PDB entry 8YQW | electron microscopy, 2.68 A resolution | chains J and F of the 9 polymer chains in the assembly

Chain J:
Protein: M1249L
Source organism: African swine fever virus
Reference sequence: A0A2X0SDX8 (A0A2X0SDX8_ASF); numbering as in UniProt (aligned over 1-1249)
Chain sequence (1249 residues; each row starts with the number of its first residue):
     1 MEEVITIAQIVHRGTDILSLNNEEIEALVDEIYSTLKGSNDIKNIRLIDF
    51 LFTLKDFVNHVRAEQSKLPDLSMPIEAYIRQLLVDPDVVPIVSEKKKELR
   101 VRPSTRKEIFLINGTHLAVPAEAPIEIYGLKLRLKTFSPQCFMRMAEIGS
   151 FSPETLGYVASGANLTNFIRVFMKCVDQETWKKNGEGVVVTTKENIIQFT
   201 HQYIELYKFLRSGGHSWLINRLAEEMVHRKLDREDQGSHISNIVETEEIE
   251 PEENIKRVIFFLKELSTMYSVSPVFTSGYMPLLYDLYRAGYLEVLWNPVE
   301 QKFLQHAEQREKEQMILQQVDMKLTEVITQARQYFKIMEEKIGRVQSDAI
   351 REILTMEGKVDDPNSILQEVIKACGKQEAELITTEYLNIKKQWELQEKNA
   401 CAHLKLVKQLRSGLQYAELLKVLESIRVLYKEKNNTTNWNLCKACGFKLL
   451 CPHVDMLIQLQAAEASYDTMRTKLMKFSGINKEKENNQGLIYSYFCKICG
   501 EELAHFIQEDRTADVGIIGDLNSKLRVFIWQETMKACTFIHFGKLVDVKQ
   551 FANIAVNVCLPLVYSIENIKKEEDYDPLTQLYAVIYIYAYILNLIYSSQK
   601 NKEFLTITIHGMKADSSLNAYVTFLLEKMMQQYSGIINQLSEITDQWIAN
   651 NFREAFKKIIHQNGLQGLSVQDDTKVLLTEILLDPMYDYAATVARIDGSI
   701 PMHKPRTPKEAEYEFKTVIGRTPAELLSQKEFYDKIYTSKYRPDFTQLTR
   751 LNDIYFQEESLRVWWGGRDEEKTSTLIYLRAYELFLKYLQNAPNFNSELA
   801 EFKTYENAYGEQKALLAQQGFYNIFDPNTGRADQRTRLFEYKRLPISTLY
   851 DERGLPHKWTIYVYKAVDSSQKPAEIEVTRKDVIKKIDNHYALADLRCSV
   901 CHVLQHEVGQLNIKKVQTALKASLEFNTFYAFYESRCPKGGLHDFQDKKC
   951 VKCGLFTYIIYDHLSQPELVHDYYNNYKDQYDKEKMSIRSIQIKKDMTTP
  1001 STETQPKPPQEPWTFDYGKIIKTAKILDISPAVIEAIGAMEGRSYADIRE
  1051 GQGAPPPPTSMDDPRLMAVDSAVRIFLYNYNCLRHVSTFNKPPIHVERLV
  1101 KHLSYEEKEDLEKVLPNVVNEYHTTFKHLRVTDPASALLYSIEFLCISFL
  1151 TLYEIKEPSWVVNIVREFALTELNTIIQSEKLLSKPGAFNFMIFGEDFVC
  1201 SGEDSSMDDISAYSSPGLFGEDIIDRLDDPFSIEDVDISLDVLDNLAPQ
Disordered / not traced: 1-73, 240-671, 752-767, 992-1010, 1219-1226
Ion coordination: Zn2+ site 1: His857, Cys898, Cys901; Zn2+ site 2: Cys937, His943, Cys950, Cys953

Chain F:
Protein: D339L
Source organism: African swine fever virus
Reference sequence: A0A2X0RV08 (A0A2X0RV08_ASF); residue numbers follow UniProt; this construct covers 1-339
Chain sequence (339 residues; row label = number of the first residue in the row):
     1 MIDQKIFETTLNIDDPTNFCTNVEAHLLKELENIYVGKCFKNSFILNITG
    51 VIQRSPCFIMRTNNSGRGYMHVRFSAVVSYLNAFDLIAAVKIIKNDSNII
   101 LGESLLTEPVTIVIPSSESQNNVAEVGQIVPVQLANSSVYYIPGRQQASA
   151 TGSIFIPKHTFSVYHVQEELTQEQALNLTKLVNIIEMLLESRSKKDFKQI
   201 CFFEKLYYTYSISSDEILDLKIWKGPKGKEMSRLKPCNVLSFLYDALKNK
   251 NSSLGFWARPPNLLKSSPLAYQQDQNSFNATELPIICSAEVMFVTLLKEI
   301 INYLQFINDLCDTFNNEQLIKRHENIWMLIEQRKIGHDF
Disordered / not traced: 337-339

Chain J / chain F interface:
Contacting residue pairs (43):
  Ile148(J) - Lys41(F)  hydrogen bond (backbone-side chain)
  Gly149(J) - Lys5(F)  hydrogen bond (backbone-side chain)
  Gly149(J) - Lys41(F)
  Ser150(J) - Lys41(F)
  Ser150(J) - Asn42(F)
  Phe151(J) - Asn42(F)
  Ser152(J) - Asn42(F)
  Pro153(J) - Tyr80(F)
  Phe168(J) - Val291(F)  hydrophobic
  Val171(J) - Glu168(F)
  Val171(J) - Cys287(F)
  Val171(J) - Ser288(F)
  Phe172(J) - Ile285(F)  hydrophobic
  Phe172(J) - Ile286(F)
  Phe172(J) - Val291(F)  hydrophobic
  His201(J) - Leu283(F)  hydrogen bond (side chain-backbone)
  His201(J) - Pro284(F)
  Gln202(J) - Ile286(F)  hydrogen bond (side chain-backbone)
  Glu205(J) - Ile285(F)
  Phe209(J) - Val291(F)  hydrophobic
  Phe209(J) - Thr295(F)
  Gly213(J) - Asn82(F)
  Gly213(J) - Lys298(F)
  Gly214(J) - Val294(F)
  Gly214(J) - Lys298(F)
  His215(J) - Val294(F)
  Ser216(J) - Asn82(F)  hydrogen bond
  Trp217(J) - Met1(F)
  Trp217(J) - Asn177(F)
  Trp217(J) - Lys180(F)
  Trp217(J) - Leu181(F)  hydrophobic
  Leu218(J) - Glu290(F)
  Leu218(J) - Val294(F)  hydrophobic
  Arg221(J) - Asp3(F)  salt bridge
  Arg221(J) - Lys180(F)
  Glu224(J) - Gln4(F)
  Val227(J) - Ile6(F)  hydrophobic
  Leu231(J) - Ile52(F)  hydrophobic
  Leu231(J) - Gln53(F)
  Leu231(J) - Arg73(F)
  Glu234(J) - Gln53(F)  hydrogen bond
  Glu234(J) - Arg73(F)  salt bridge
  Asp235(J) - Gln53(F)
Interface residues without a listed pair, chain J (32 interface residues in all): Glu147, Asn167, Lys208, Ser212, Asn220, His228, Lys230
Interface residues without a listed pair, chain F (30 interface residues in all): Glu8, Phe84, Gln174

Overview:
32 residues of chain J face 30 of chain F across their interface, with 6 hydrogen bonds and 2 salt bridges.
Polar pairs include Arg221(J)-Asp3(F), Glu234(J)-Arg73(F) and Ile148(J)-Lys41(F). His857(J), Cys898(J) and
Cys901(J) coordinate Zn2+ site 1.
Here chain J is M1249L and chain F is D339L, both from African swine fever virus. Entry 8YQW (ASFV RNA
polymerase-M1249L complex3) was determined by electron microscopy (same publication as 8YQT, 8YQU, 8YQV, 8YQX,
8YQY and 8YQZ).
